Entry 9L09 (electron microscopy, 2.90 A resolution); this record covers chains A and B of the 6 polymer chains in the assembly.

Chain A:
Protein: RNA-directed RNA polymerase nsp12
Organism: Severe acute respiratory syndrome coronavirus 2
Notes: EC 2.7.7.48, 2.7.7.50
Reference sequence: P0DTD1 (R1AB_SARS2); residues 1-932 here correspond to UniProt positions 4393-5324 (UniProt number = residue number + 4392)
Amino-acid sequence (932 residues; each row starts with the number of its first residue):
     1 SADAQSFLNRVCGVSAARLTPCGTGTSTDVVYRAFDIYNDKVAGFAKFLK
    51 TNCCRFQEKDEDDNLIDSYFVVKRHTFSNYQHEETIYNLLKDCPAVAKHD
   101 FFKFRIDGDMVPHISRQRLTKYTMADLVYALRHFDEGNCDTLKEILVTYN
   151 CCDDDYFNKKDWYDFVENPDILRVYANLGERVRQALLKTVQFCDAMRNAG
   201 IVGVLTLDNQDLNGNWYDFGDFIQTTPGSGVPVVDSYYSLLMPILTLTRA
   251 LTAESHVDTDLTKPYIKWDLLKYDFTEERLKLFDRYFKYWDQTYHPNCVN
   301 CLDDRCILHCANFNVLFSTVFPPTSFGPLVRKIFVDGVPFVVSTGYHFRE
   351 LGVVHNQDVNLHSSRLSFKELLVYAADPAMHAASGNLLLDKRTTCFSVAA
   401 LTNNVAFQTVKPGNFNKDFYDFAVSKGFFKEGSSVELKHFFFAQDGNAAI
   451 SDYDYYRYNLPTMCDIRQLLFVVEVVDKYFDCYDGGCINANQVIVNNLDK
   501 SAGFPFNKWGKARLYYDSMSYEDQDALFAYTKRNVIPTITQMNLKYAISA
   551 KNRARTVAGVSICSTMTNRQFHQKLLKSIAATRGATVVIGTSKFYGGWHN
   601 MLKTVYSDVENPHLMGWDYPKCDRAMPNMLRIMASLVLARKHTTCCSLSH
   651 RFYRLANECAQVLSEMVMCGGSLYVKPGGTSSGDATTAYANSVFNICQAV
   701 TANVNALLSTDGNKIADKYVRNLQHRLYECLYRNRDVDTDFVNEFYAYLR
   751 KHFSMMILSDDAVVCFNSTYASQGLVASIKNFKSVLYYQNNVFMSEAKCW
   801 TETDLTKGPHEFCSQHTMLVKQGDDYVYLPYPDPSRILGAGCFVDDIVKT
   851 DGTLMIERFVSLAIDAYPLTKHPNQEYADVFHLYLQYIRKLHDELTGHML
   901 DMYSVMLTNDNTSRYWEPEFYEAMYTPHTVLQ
Disordered / not traced: 1-3, 930-932
Swiss-Prot annotation at these positions:
  - region: K545 to R555 (Interaction with RMP Remdesivir), T582 to P620 (RdRp Palm N-ter)
  - active site: S759, D760, D761
  - binding site (Mn(2+)): N209, D218
  - binding site (Zn(2+)): H295, C301, C306, C310, C487, H642, C645, C646
  - site: Q932 (Cleavage)
Ion coordination: Mg2+ near N209 (its only coordinating residue here); Zn2+ site 1: H295, C301, C306, C310; Zn2+ site 2: C487, H642, C645, C646

Chain B:
Protein: Non-structural protein 8
Organism: Severe acute respiratory syndrome coronavirus 2
Reference sequence: P0DTD1 (R1AB_SARS2); residues 1-198 here correspond to UniProt positions 3943-4140 (UniProt number = residue number + 3942)
Amino-acid sequence (198 residues; row label = number of the first residue in the row):
     1 AIASEFSSLPSYAAFATAQEAYEQAVANGDSEVVLKKLKKSLNVAKSEFD
    51 RDAAMQRKLEKMADQAMTQMYKQARSEDKRAKVTSAMQTMLFTMLRKLDN
   101 DALNNIINNARDGCVPLNIIPLTTAAKLMVVIPDYNTYKNTCDGTTFTYA
   151 SALWEIQQVVDADSKIVQLSEISMDNSPNLAWPLIVTALRANSAVKLQ
Disordered / not traced: 1-67, 193-198
Swiss-Prot annotation at these positions:
  - site: Q198 (Cleavage)

Interface between chain A and chain B:
Contacting residue pairs (90; chain A residue first):
  L270(A) - I119(B)
  L270(A) - T123(B)
  L271(A) - I106(B)
  L271(A) - V115(B)  hydrophobic
  L271(A) - I119(B)  hydrophobic
  K272(A) - R111(B)
  Y273(A) - R111(B)
  Y273(A) - C114(B)
  D274(A) - R111(B)
  P323(A) - N118(B)
  T324(A) - P116(B)
  T324(A) - N118(B)
  T324(A) - I119(B)
  F326(A) - N118(B)  hydrogen bond (backbone-side chain)
  P328(A) - P116(B)
  P328(A) - L117(B)  hydrogen bond (backbone-backbone)
  L329(A) - V115(B)
  V330(A) - G113(B)
  V330(A) - C114(B)
  V330(A) - V115(B)  hydrogen bond (backbone-backbone)
  V330(A) - L117(B)  hydrophobic
  R331(A) - D112(B)  salt bridge
  R331(A) - G113(B)
  R331(A) - C114(B)
  K332(A) - N104(B)
  K332(A) - I107(B)
  V338(A) - L95(B)  hydrophobic
  P339(A) - L95(B)
  F340(A) - L95(B)  hydrophobic
  V341(A) - L103(B)  hydrophobic
  T344(A) - C114(B)
  F368(A) - R80(B)
  F368(A) - T84(B)
  F368(A) - M87(B)  hydrophobic
  L371(A) - T84(B)
  L371(A) - M87(B)  hydrophobic
  L371(A) - L91(B)  hydrophobic
  L372(A) - M87(B)  hydrophobic
  A375(A) - M90(B)  hydrophobic
  A375(A) - L91(B)  hydrophobic
  P378(A) - L117(B)
  A379(A) - L117(B)  hydrophobic
  M380(A) - L91(B)
  M380(A) - M94(B)  hydrophobic
  M380(A) - L95(B)  hydrophobic
  H381(A) - M94(B)
  A383(A) - I120(B)  hydrophobic
  S384(A) - K97(B)
  S384(A) - L98(B)
  N386(A) - K127(B)
  L387(A) - P121(B)
  L387(A) - L122(B)  hydrophobic
  L387(A) - A125(B)
  L387(A) - K127(B)  hydrogen bond (backbone-backbone)
  L387(A) - L128(B)  hydrophobic
  L387(A) - M129(B)  hydrogen bond (backbone-backbone)
  L387(A) - Y149(B)  hydrophobic
  L387(A) - W154(B)  hydrophobic
  L388(A) - M129(B)
  L388(A) - Y149(B)
  L389(A) - M129(B)  hydrogen bond (backbone-backbone)
  L389(A) - V130(B)
  L389(A) - V131(B)
  L389(A) - Y149(B)  hydrophobic
  D390(A) - V131(B)
  K391(A) - V131(B)  hydrogen bond (backbone-backbone)
  K391(A) - P133(B)
  K391(A) - T137(B)
  K391(A) - T141(B)
  R392(A) - V131(B)
  R392(A) - P133(B)
  F396(A) - N118(B)
  V398(A) - P121(B)
  T402(A) - M129(B)
  N403(A) - K127(B)  hydrogen bond
  V405(A) - I185(B)  hydrophobic
  F407(A) - P183(B)  hydrophobic
  N447(A) - P183(B)
  K508(A) - M90(B)
  W509(A) - K82(B)
  W509(A) - V83(B)  hydrophobic
  W509(A) - A86(B)
  W509(A) - M87(B)  hydrophobic
  W509(A) - M90(B)  hydrophobic
  L514(A) - V83(B)  hydrophobic
  D517(A) - S76(B)
  D517(A) - K79(B)  salt bridge
  S518(A) - R80(B)  hydrogen bond (backbone-side chain)
  D523(A) - R80(B)  salt bridge
  M666(A) - N118(B)
Also at the interface, not in a pair above, chain A (59 interface residues in all): S325, L366, Y374, A382, G385, A399, A400, P505, F506, Y515
Also at the interface, not in a pair above, chain B (50 interface residues in all): Q88, F92, N100, N109, A110, A162

Overview:
59 residues of chain A face 50 of chain B across their interface; the contacts include 9 hydrogen bonds and 3
salt bridges. Polar pairs include R331(A)-D112(B), D517(A)-K79(B) and D523(A)-R80(B).
Chain A is RNA-directed RNA polymerase nsp12 and chain B is Non-structural protein 8, both from Severe acute
respiratory syndrome coronavirus 2; the structure, SARS-CoV-2 C-RTC with 13-TP, was determined by electron
microscopy.
